3VYB - chains A and B of the 3 polymer chains in the assembly; structure by X-ray diffraction, 2.40 A resolution.

[Chain A]
Protein: Methyl-CpG-binding domain protein 4
From: Mus musculus
Notes: EC 3.2.2.-; fragment: methyl CpG binding domain
UniProtKB: Q9Z2D7 (MBD4_MOUSE); residue numbers follow UniProt; this construct covers 69-136
Sequence (69 residues; row label = number of the first residue in the row):
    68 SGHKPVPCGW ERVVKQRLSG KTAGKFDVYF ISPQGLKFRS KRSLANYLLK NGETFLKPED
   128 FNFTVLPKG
Unresolved in the structure: 68-71, 135-136
Construct notes: expression tag (68)
Cystine bridges: Cys75 forms a disulfide with the same residue of a neighbouring copy of this chain
Reported in the primary citation:
  - binding site for the 14-nt DNA strand: Asp94
  - specificity-determining residues: Asp94 (proposed by the authors, not directly observed)

[Chain B]
Molecule: 14-nt DNA strand
Sequence (14 nucleotides; row label = number of the first residue in the row):
     1 GTCACTACCG GACA
Modified positions: 5CM (5-methyl-2'-deoxy-cytidine-5'-monophosphate) at position 9

[Interface between chain A and chain B]
Pairs across the interface (9):
  Lys92(A) - DT6(B)  salt bridge to the phosphate
  Arg106(A) - 5CM_9(B)  base contact
  Arg106(A) - DG10(B)  hydrogen bond to the base
  Arg106(A) - DG11(B)  base contact
  Ser107(A) - DC8(B)  phosphate contact
  Ser107(A) - 5CM_9(B)  hydrogen bond to the phosphate
  Lys108(A) - DC8(B)  hydrogen bond to the phosphate
  Arg109(A) - DC8(B)  hydrogen bond to the phosphate
  Ser110(A) - 5CM_9(B)  phosphate contact
Other interface residues (no listed pair), chain A (7 interface residues in all): Arg84

[In short]
Chain A and chain B form an interface of 7 and 5 residues respectively; the contacts include 4 hydrogen bonds
and 1 salt bridge. Polar pairs include Arg106(A)-DG10(B), Ser107(A)-5CM_9(B) and Lys108(A)-DC8(B). The paper
reports a binding site for the 14-nt DNA strand at Asp94(A); the specificity determinant Asp94(A).
Here chain A is Methyl-CpG-binding domain protein 4 (Mus musculus) and chain B is a 14-nt DNA strand. Entry
3VYB (Crystal structure of methyl CpG binding domain of MBD4 in complex with the 5mCG/hmCG sequence) was
determined by X-ray diffraction together with 3VXV, 3VXX and 3VYQ from the same study.
